PDB entry 6Z3B | X-ray diffraction, 2.58 A resolution | chains A and B

Chain A:
Molecule: Gfo/Idh/MocA family oxidoreductase
From: Ruminococcus gnavus
UniProt: A0A2N5NNS3 (A0A2N5NNS3_RUMGN); residues 1-372 here = UniProt positions 1-372
Chain sequence (374 residues; numbered -1 to 372; the number before each row is that of its first residue; numbers below 1 keep their minus sign (Gly-1 is residue -1)):
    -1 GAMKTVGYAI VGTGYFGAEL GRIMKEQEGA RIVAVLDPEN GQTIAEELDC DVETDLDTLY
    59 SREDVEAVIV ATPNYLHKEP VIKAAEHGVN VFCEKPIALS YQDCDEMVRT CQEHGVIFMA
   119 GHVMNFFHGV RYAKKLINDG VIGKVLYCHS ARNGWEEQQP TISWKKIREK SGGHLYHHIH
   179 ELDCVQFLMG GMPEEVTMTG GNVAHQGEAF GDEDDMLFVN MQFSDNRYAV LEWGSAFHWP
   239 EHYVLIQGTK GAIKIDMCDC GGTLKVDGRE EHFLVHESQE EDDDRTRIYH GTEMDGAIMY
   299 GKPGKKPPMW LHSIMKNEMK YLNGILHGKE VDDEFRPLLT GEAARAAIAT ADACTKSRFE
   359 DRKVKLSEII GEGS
Disordered / not traced: 206-208
Construct notes: expression tag (-1 to 0)
Ligand contacts: NAD (nicotinamide-adenine-dinucleotide): Val9, Gly10, Thr11, Gly12, Tyr13, Phe14, Gly15, Leu34, Asp35, Pro36, Glu37, Asn38, Ala69, Thr70, Pro71, Asn72, Leu74, His75, Glu92, Lys93, Pro94, Gly119, Val121, Trp162, Lys163, His175, His178, Gly299, Lys300, Pro301, Leu309
What the authors report for this chain:
  - catalytic residues: Lys93, Lys163, His175
  - catalytic residues: His176, His178 (proposed by the authors, not directly observed)
  - binding site for NAD: Lys93, Lys163
  - mutagenesis - K93A, K163A, H175A, H176A, H178A: abolished catalytic activity
  - mutagenesis - K93A: abolished binding to NAD
  - mutagenesis - H176A: decreased binding to NAD

Chain B:
Molecule: Gfo/Idh/MocA family oxidoreductase
From: Ruminococcus gnavus
UniProt: A0A2N5NNS3 (A0A2N5NNS3_RUMGN); numbering as in UniProt (aligned over 1-369)
Chain sequence (369 residues; row label = number of the first residue in the row):
     1 MKTVGYAIVG TGYFGAELGR IMKEQEGARI VAVLDPENGQ TIAEELDCDV ETDLDTLYSR
    61 EDVEAVIVAT PNYLHKEPVI KAAEHGVNVF CEKPIALSYQ DCDEMVRTCQ EHGVIFMAGH
   121 VMNFFHGVRY AKKLINDGVI GKVLYCHSAR NGWEEQQPTI SWKKIREKSG GHLYHHIHEL
   181 DCVQFLMGGM PEEVTMTGGN VAHQGEAFGD EDDMLFVNMQ FSDNRYAVLE WGSAFHWPEH
   241 YVLIQGTKGA IKIDMCDCGG TLKVDGREEH FLVHESQEED DDRTRIYHGT EMDGAIMYGK
   301 PGKKPPMWLH SIMKNEMKYL NGILHGKEVD DEFRPLLTGE AARAAIATAD ACTKSRFEDR
   361 KVKLSEIIG
Disordered / not traced: 206-208
Ligand contacts: NAD (nicotinamide-adenine-dinucleotide): Val9, Gly10, Thr11, Gly12, Tyr13, Phe14, Gly15, Leu34, Asp35, Pro36, Glu37, Asn38, Ala69, Thr70, Pro71, Asn72, Leu74, His75, Glu92, Lys93, Pro94, Gly119, Val121, Trp162, Lys163, His175, His178, Gly299, Lys300, Pro301, Leu309

Interface between chain A and chain B:
Contacting residue pairs (80; chain A residue first):
  Leu144(A) - Val201(B)  hydrophobic
  Tyr145(A) - Met214(B)  hydrophobic
  Tyr145(A) - Phe216(B)
  Tyr145(A) - Glu230(B)  hydrogen bond
  Tyr145(A) - Phe235(B)  hydrophobic
  His147(A) - His147(B)
  His147(A) - Glu230(B)  salt bridge
  Trp153(A) - Thr247(B)
  Glu193(A) - Asp359(B)
  Thr195(A) - Thr195(B)
  Thr197(A) - Asn218(B)  hydrogen bond
  Thr197(A) - Gln220(B)
  Gly198(A) - Tyr226(B)  hydrogen bond (backbone-side chain)
  Gly199(A) - Tyr226(B)
  Asn200(A) - Asn224(B)
  Val201(A) - Leu144(B)  hydrophobic
  Val201(A) - Asn224(B)
  Val201(A) - Tyr226(B)  hydrophobic
  Met214(A) - Tyr145(B)  hydrophobic
  Phe216(A) - Tyr145(B)
  Phe216(A) - Asn218(B)
  Phe216(A) - Tyr226(B)  hydrophobic
  Phe216(A) - Val228(B)  hydrophobic
  Asn218(A) - Thr197(B)  hydrogen bond
  Asn218(A) - Phe216(B)
  Asn218(A) - Asn218(B)  hydrogen bond
  Gln220(A) - Thr197(B)
  Gln220(A) - Asp359(B)  hydrogen bond
  Asn224(A) - Asn200(B)
  Asn224(A) - Val201(B)
  Tyr226(A) - Gly198(B)  hydrogen bond (side chain-backbone)
  Tyr226(A) - Gly199(B)
  Tyr226(A) - Val201(B)  hydrophobic
  Tyr226(A) - Phe216(B)  hydrophobic
  Val228(A) - Phe216(B)  hydrophobic
  Glu230(A) - Tyr145(B)  hydrogen bond
  Glu230(A) - His147(B)  salt bridge
  Phe235(A) - Tyr145(B)  hydrophobic
  Phe235(A) - Gln245(B)
  His236(A) - Gln245(B)  hydrogen bond (backbone-side chain)
  His236(A) - Gly246(B)
  His236(A) - Thr247(B)  hydrogen bond (side chain-backbone)
  His236(A) - Lys248(B)
  His236(A) - Gly249(B)
  His236(A) - Ala250(B)
  His236(A) - Lys263(B)
  Trp237(A) - Leu243(B)  hydrophobic
  Trp237(A) - Gln245(B)  hydrogen bond (backbone-side chain)
  Trp237(A) - Ala250(B)  hydrophobic
  Trp237(A) - Lys252(B)
  Trp237(A) - Thr261(B)
  Trp237(A) - Lys263(B)
  Glu239(A) - Leu243(B)
  Leu243(A) - Trp237(B)  hydrophobic
  Leu243(A) - Glu239(B)
  Gln245(A) - Phe235(B)
  Gln245(A) - His236(B)  hydrogen bond (side chain-backbone)
  Gln245(A) - Trp237(B)  hydrogen bond (side chain-backbone)
  Gly246(A) - His236(B)
  Thr247(A) - Trp153(B)
  Thr247(A) - His236(B)  hydrogen bond (backbone-side chain)
  Lys248(A) - His236(B)
  Gly249(A) - His236(B)
  Ala250(A) - Trp237(B)  hydrophobic
  Lys252(A) - Trp237(B)
  Thr261(A) - Trp237(B)
  Lys263(A) - His236(B)
  Lys263(A) - Trp237(B)
  Lys263(A) - Glu291(B)  salt bridge
  Asp265(A) - Met292(B)
  Gly266(A) - Met292(B)
  Glu291(A) - Lys263(B)  salt bridge
  Met292(A) - Asp265(B)
  Met292(A) - Gly266(B)
  Asp359(A) - Glu193(B)
  Asp359(A) - Gln220(B)  hydrogen bond
  Asp359(A) - Lys361(B)  salt bridge
  Arg360(A) - Lys361(B)
  Lys361(A) - Asp359(B)  salt bridge
  Lys361(A) - Arg360(B)
Interface residues without a listed pair, chain A (43 interface residues in all): Ala202, Gln204, Ala234
Interface residues without a listed pair, chain B (44 interface residues in all): Ala202, Val217, Ala234, Lys363

In short:
43 residues of chain A face 44 of chain B across their interface, with 15 hydrogen bonds and 6 salt bridges.
Among the polar pairs are His147(A)-Glu230(B), Glu230(A)-His147(B) and Lys263(A)-Glu291(B). The paper reports
catalytic residues Lys93(A), Lys163(A) and His175(A) among others; K93A, K163A and H175A of chain A, among
others, abolish catalytic activity; 5 substitutions were tested in all.
Here chain A is Gfo/Idh/MocA family oxidoreductase and chain B is Gfo/Idh/MocA family oxidoreductase, both
from Ruminococcus gnavus. Entry 6Z3B (Low resolution structure of RgNanOx) was determined by X-ray
diffraction, deposited together with 6Z3C.
